9K9L - chains A and J of the 10 polymer chains in the assembly; structure by electron microscopy, 3.66 A resolution.

== Chain A ==
Molecule: Histone H3-like centromeric protein A
Organism: Homo sapiens
UniProt: P49450 (CENPA_HUMAN); residues 1-140 here = UniProt positions 1-140
Sequence (143 residues; numbered -2 to 140; the number before each row is that of its first residue; numbers below 1 keep their minus sign (Gly-2 is residue -2)):
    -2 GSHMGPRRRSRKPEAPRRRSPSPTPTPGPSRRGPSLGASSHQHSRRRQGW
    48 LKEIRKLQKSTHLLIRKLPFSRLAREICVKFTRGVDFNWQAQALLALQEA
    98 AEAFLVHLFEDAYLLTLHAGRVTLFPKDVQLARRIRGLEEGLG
Not modelled in the structure: -2 to 58, 135-140
Sequence notes: expression tag (-2 to 0)
Curated features (UniProtKB/Swiss-Prot):
  - region: Gln39 to Leu54 (Important for flexibility of DNA ends that protrude from nucleosomes)
  - modified residue: Gly2 (N,N,N-trimethylglycine), Ser7 (Phosphoserine), Ser17 (Phosphoserine), Ser19 (Phosphoserine), Ser27 (Phosphoserine), Ser68 (Phosphoserine)
  - mutagenesis: Ser7 (S7A: Induces a delay at the terminal stage of cytokinesis and chromosome misalignment during mitosis due to a defect in kinetochore attachment to microtubules), Ser17 (S17A: Impaired mitotic chromosome congression and chromosome segregation; when associated with A-19), Ser19 (S19A: Impaired mitotic chromosome congression and chromosome segregation; when associated with A-17), Ser68 (S68A: No effect on interaction with HJURP. Impairs localization at centromeres; S68E/Q: Impairs interaction with HJURP, association with chromatin and localization at centromeres), Arg80 to Gly81 (Impairs retention at centromeres, but not targeting to centromeres), His104 (H104G: Reduces location at centromeres. Abolishes location at centromeres; when associated with C-112), Leu112 (L112C: No effect on location at centromeres. Abolishes location at centromeres; when associated with G-104)

== Chain J ==
Molecule: Widom601 DNA RV
Organism: synthetic construct
Sequence (145 nucleotides; each row starts with the number of its first residue; numbers below 1 keep their minus sign (DA-74 is residue -74)):
   -74 ATCGATGTATATATCTGACACGTGCCTGGAGACTAGGGAGTAATCCCCTT
   -24 GGCGGTTAAAACGCGGGGGACAGCGCGTACGTGCGTTTAAGCGGTGCTAG
    26 AGCTGTCTACGACCAATTGAGCGGCCTCGGCACCGGGATTCTGAT
Not modelled in the structure: -74 to -60, 62-70

== Interface between chain A and chain J ==
Residue-residue contacts (13):
  Arg72(A) with DG8(J), salt bridge to the phosphate
  Asn85(A) with DG8(J), phosphate contact
  Trp86(A) with DT7(J), phosphate contact; DG8(J), hydrogen bond to the phosphate
  Gln87(A) with DT7(J), phosphate contact
  Ala88(A) with DT7(J), hydrogen bond to the phosphate
  Gln89(A) with DT7(J), phosphate contact
  Arg118(A) with DC28(J), phosphate contact; DT29(J), phosphate contact
  Val119(A) with DC28(J), hydrogen bond to the phosphate
  Thr120(A) with DC28(J), hydrogen bond to the phosphate
  Phe122(A) with DC28(J), phosphate contact; DT29(J), phosphate contact
Also at the interface, not in a pair above, chain A (12 interface residues in all): Arg63, Lys124
Also at the interface, not in a pair above, chain J (8 interface residues in all): DG6, DC17, DG18, DG27

== Summary ==
Chain A and chain J form an interface of 12 and 8 residues respectively; the contacts include 4 hydrogen bonds
and 1 salt bridge. Polar pairs include Trp86(A)-DG8(J), Ala88(A)-DT7(J) and Val119(A)-DC28(J). UniProt lists 8
mutagenesis sites on chain A.
Chain A is Histone H3-like centromeric protein A (Homo sapiens) and chain J is Widom601 DNA RV (synthetic
construct); the structure, Cryo-EM structure of the human CENP-A-H4 octasome, was determined by electron
microscopy.
